PDB entry 6C79 | X-ray diffraction, 1.10 A resolution | chain A

Chain A:
Protein: Beta-lactamase Toho-1
From: Escherichia coli
Notes: EC 3.5.2.6
UniProtKB: Q47066 (BLT1_ECOLX); residues 29-288 here correspond to UniProt positions 32-291 (UniProt number = residue number + 3)
Chain sequence (261 residues; each row starts with the number of its first residue):
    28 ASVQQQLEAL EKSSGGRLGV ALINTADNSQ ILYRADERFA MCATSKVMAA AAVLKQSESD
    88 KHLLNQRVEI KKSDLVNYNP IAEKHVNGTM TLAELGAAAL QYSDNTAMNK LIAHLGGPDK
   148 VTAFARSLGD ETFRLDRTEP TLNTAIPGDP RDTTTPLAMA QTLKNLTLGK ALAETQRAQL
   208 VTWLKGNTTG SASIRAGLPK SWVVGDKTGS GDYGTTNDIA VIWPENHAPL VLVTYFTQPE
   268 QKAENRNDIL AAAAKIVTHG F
Unresolved in the structure: 28
Construct notes: expression tag (28); conflict Ala-70 (Ser73 in Q47066), Asn-272 (Arg275 in Q47066), Asn-274 (Arg277 in Q47066)
Small-molecule neighbours: cefotaxime (CE3; (6R,7R)-3-(acetyloxymethyl)-7-[[(2Z)-2-(2-amino-1,3-thiazol-4-yl)-2-methoxyimino-ethanoyl]amino]-8-oxo-5-thia-1-azabicy clo[4.2.0]oct-2-ene-2-carboxylic acid): Cys-69, Ala-70, Lys-73, Asn-104, Tyr-105, Ser-130, Asn-132, Pro-167, Asn-170, Thr-216, Lys-234, Thr-235, Gly-236, Ser-237, Gly-238, Asp-239, Asn-272
UniProt features mapped onto this chain:
  - binding site (substrate): Lys-234 to Gly-236

In short:
Ligands of chain A: cefotaxime. Curated annotation (UniProt) lists 3 substrate-binding residues.
Chain A is Beta-lactamase Toho-1 (Escherichia coli); the structure, Conformational Changes in a Class A Beta
lactamase that Prime it for Catalysis, was determined by X-ray diffraction, deposited together with 6C7A.
